8P62 - chains 3 and 5 of the 14 polymer chains in the assembly; structure by electron microscopy, 3.90 A resolution.

== Chain 3 ==
Name: DNA replication licensing factor MCM3
Organism: Saccharomyces cerevisiae
Notes: EC 3.6.4.12
Reference sequence: P24279 (MCM3_YEAST); residue numbers follow UniProt; this construct covers 1-971
Amino-acid sequence (1006 residues; row label = number of the first residue in the row; numbers below 1 keep their minus sign (Met-34 is residue -34)):
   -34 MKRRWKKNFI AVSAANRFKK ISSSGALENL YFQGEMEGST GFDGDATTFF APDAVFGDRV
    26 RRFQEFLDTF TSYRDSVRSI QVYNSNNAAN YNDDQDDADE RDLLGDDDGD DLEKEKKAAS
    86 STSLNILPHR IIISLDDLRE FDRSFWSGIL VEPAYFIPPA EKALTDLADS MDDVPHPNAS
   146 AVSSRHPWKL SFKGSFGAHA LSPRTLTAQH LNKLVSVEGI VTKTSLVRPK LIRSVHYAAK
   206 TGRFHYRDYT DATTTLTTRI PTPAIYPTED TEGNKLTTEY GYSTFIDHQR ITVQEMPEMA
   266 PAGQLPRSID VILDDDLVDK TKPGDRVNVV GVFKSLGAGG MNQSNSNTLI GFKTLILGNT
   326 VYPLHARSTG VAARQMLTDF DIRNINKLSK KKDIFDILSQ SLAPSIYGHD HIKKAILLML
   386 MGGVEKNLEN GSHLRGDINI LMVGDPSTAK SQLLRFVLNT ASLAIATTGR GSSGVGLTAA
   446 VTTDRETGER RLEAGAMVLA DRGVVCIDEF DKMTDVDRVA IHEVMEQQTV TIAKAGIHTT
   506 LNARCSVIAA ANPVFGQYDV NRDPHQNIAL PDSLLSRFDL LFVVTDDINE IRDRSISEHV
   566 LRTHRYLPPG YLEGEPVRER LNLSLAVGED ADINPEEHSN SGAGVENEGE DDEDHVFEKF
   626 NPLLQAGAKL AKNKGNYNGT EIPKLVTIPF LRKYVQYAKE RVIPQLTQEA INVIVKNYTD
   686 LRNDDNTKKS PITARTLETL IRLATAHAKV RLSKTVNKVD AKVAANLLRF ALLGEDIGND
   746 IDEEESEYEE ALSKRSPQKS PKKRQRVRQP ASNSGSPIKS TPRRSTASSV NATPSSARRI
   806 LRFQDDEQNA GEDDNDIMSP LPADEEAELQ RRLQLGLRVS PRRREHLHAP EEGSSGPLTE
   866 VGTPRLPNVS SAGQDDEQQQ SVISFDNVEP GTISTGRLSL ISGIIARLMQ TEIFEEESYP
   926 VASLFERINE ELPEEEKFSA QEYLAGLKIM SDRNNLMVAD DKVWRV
Disordered / not traced: -34 to 17, 57-88, 332-338, 595-629, 741-971
Differences from the reference sequence: initiating methionine (-34); expression tag (-33 to 0)
Bound ions: Mg2+: Ser416 (together with ATP)
Ligand contacts:
  - ATP (adenosine-5'-triphosphate), molecule 1: Ser370, Ile371, Tyr372, Pro411, Ser412, Thr413, Ala414, Lys415, Ser416, Gln417, Asn517, Ile561, Val565
  - ATP, molecule 2: Glu491, Arg542, Ala699, Arg700, Glu703
Swiss-Prot annotation at these positions:
  - motif: Ser541 to Asp544 (Arginine finger)
  - binding site (ATP): Gly409 to Ser416
  - modified residue: Ser761 (Phosphoserine), Ser777 (Phosphoserine), Ser781 (Phosphoserine), Thr868 (Phosphothreonine)

== Chain 5 ==
Name: Minichromosome maintenance protein 5
Organism: Saccharomyces cerevisiae
Notes: EC 3.6.4.12
Reference sequence: P29496 (MCM5_YEAST); residues 1-775 here = UniProt positions 1-775
Amino-acid sequence (775 residues; each row starts with the number of its first residue):
     1 MSFDRPEIYS APVLQGESPN DDDNTEIIKS FKNFILEFRL DSQFIYRDQL RNNILVKNYS
    61 LTVNMEHLIG YNEDIYKKLS DEPSDIIPLF ETAITQVAKR ISILSRAQSA NNNDKDPENT
   121 SMDTDSLLLN SLPTFQLILN SNANQIPLRD LDSEHVSKIV RLSGIIISTS VLSSRATYLS
   181 IMCRNCRHTT SITINNFNSI TGNTVSLPRS CLSTIESESS MANESNIGDE STKKNCGPDP
   241 YIIIHESSKF IDQQFLKLQE IPELVPVGEM PRNLTMTCDR YLTNKVIPGT RVTIVGIYSI
   301 YNSKNGAGSG RSGGGNGGSG VAIRTPYIKI LGIQSDVETS SIWNSVTMFT EEEEEEFLQL
   361 SRNPKLYEIL TNSIAPSIFG NEDIKKAIVC LLMGGSKKIL PDGMRLRGDI NVLLLGDPGT
   421 AKSQLLKFVE KVSPIAVYTS GKGSSAAGLT ASVQRDPMTR EFYLEGGAMV LADGGVVCID
   481 EFDKMRDEDR VAIHEAMEQQ TISIAKAGIT TVLNSRTSVL AAANPIYGRY DDLKSPGDNI
   541 DFQTTILSRF DMIFIVKDDH NEERDISIAN HVINIHTGNA NAMQNQQEEN GSEISIEKMK
   601 RYITYCRLKC APRLSPQAAE KLSSNFVTIR KQLLINELES TERSSIPITI RQLEAIIRIT
   661 ESLAKLELSP IAQERHVDEA IRLFQASTMD AASQDPIGGL NQASGTSLSE IRRFEQELKR
   721 RLPIGWSTSY QTLRREFVDT HRFSQLALDK ALYALEKHET IQLRHQGQNI YRSGV
Disordered / not traced: 1-19, 109-127, 214-233, 307-318, 342-345, 700-705, 774-775
Bound ions: Zn2+: Cys186, Cys211
Ligand contacts:
  - ATP (adenosine-5'-triphosphate), molecule 1: Ser377, Ile378, Phe379, Asn381, Asp417, Pro418, Gly419, Thr420, Ala421, Lys422, Ser423, Gln424, Asn524, Val572
  - ATP, molecule 2: Glu498, Gln499, Arg549, Ile650, Arg651, Glu654
Swiss-Prot annotation at these positions:
  - motif: Ser548 to Asp551 (Arginine finger)
  - binding site (ATP): Gly416 to Ser423

== Chain 3 / chain 5 interface ==
Contacting residue pairs (114; chain 3 residue first):
  Tyr120(3) - Glu246(5)
  Ala173(3) - Phe250(5)
  Ala173(3) - Ile251(5)
  Leu176(3) - Phe250(5)  hydrophobic
  Asn177(3) - His245(5)
  Leu221(3) - Glu246(5)
  Thr222(3) - Glu246(5)
  Thr223(3) - Ile244(5)
  Thr223(3) - Glu246(5)  hydrogen bond (backbone-side chain)
  Pro262(3) - Val512(5)
  Pro262(3) - Asn514(5)
  Ala267(3) - Asp473(5)
  Ala267(3) - Arg516(5)
  Gly268(3) - Val470(5)
  Gly268(3) - Asp473(5)  hydrogen bond (backbone-side chain)
  Gln269(3) - Ile287(5)
  Gln269(3) - Pro288(5)
  Leu270(3) - Leu513(5)  hydrophobic
  Arg272(3) - Thr169(5)
  Arg272(3) - Ser170(5)  hydrogen bond (side chain-backbone)
  Arg272(3) - Val171(5)
  Arg272(3) - Leu172(5)
  Ser300(3) - His245(5)
  Ser300(3) - Phe250(5)
  Leu301(3) - His245(5)
  Gly302(3) - His245(5)  hydrogen bond (backbone-side chain)
  Met306(3) - Ser206(5)  hydrogen bond (backbone-side chain)
  Asn307(3) - Ser206(5)
  Gln308(3) - Ser206(5)
  Ser311(3) - Asn302(5)
  Ser311(3) - Lys304(5)  hydrogen bond (backbone-backbone)
  Ser311(3) - Asn305(5)
  Asn312(3) - Tyr301(5)
  Asn312(3) - Asn302(5)
  Thr313(3) - Thr201(5)
  Thr313(3) - Tyr301(5)
  Leu314(3) - Phe255(5)  hydrophobic
  Leu314(3) - Thr277(5)
  Ile315(3) - Arg175(5)  hydrogen bond (backbone-side chain)
  Gly316(3) - Ser174(5)
  Phe317(3) - Ser174(5)  hydrogen bond (backbone-backbone)
  Phe317(3) - His245(5)
  Phe317(3) - Phe250(5)  hydrophobic
  Thr319(3) - Ser174(5)
  Pro369(3) - Asp402(5)
  Ser370(3) - Leu400(5)
  Ser370(3) - Asp402(5)  hydrogen bond
  Ser370(3) - Met404(5)
  Pro411(3) - Thr545(5)
  Ser412(3) - Thr649(5)
  Ser412(3) - Ile650(5)
  Ser412(3) - Arg651(5)
  Ser416(3) - Glu498(5)  hydrogen bond
  Gln417(3) - Met404(5)
  Gln417(3) - Arg405(5)  hydrogen bond (side chain-backbone)
  Gln417(3) - Gln499(5)  hydrogen bond
  Arg420(3) - Glu495(5)  salt bridge
  Arg420(3) - Gln499(5)
  Arg420(3) - Thr501(5)  hydrogen bond
  Ile430(3) - Thr510(5)
  Thr433(3) - Glu495(5)  hydrogen bond
  Thr433(3) - Ser503(5)
  Arg435(3) - Ala446(5)
  Arg435(3) - Glu488(5)  hydrogen bond (side chain-backbone)
  Arg435(3) - Ala492(5)
  Gly436(3) - Ser503(5)
  Gly436(3) - Ile504(5)
  Gly436(3) - Ala505(5)  hydrogen bond (backbone-backbone)
  Ser437(3) - Ala505(5)
  Ser438(3) - Ala505(5)  hydrogen bond (backbone-backbone)
  Ser438(3) - Lys506(5)
  Gly441(3) - Gly508(5)  hydrogen bond (backbone-backbone)
  Glu458(3) - Ala507(5)
  Ala459(3) - Gly508(5)
  Ala461(3) - Thr510(5)
  Asp473(3) - Glu495(5)
  Glu474(3) - Val491(5)
  Glu474(3) - His494(5)
  Glu474(3) - Glu495(5)  hydrogen bond (side chain-backbone)
  Lys477(3) - Val491(5)
  Lys477(3) - His494(5)
  Asn517(3) - Thr545(5)
  Phe520(3) - Gln543(5)
  Gly521(3) - Gln543(5)  hydrogen bond (backbone-side chain)
  Gly521(3) - Thr544(5)
  Ile553(3) - Arg630(5)
  Ile553(3) - Leu634(5)  hydrophobic
  Asp558(3) - Arg630(5)  salt bridge
  Arg559(3) - Glu620(5)  salt bridge
  Arg559(3) - Ser623(5)  hydrogen bond
  Arg559(3) - Ser624(5)  hydrogen bond
  Arg559(3) - Val627(5)
  Ile561(3) - Ile650(5)  hydrophobic
  Ser562(3) - Ser623(5)
  Ser562(3) - Phe626(5)
  Val565(3) - Leu653(5)  hydrophobic
  Leu566(3) - Ala619(5)  hydrophobic
  Leu566(3) - Leu653(5)  hydrophobic
  Leu566(3) - Ile657(5)  hydrophobic
  Thr568(3) - Leu400(5)
  His569(3) - Leu406(5)
  Arg570(3) - Arg613(5)  hydrogen bond (backbone-side chain)
  Tyr571(3) - Lys398(5)  hydrogen bond (backbone-side chain)
  Tyr571(3) - Pro401(5)
  Tyr571(3) - Arg613(5)
  Glu578(3) - Ala611(5)
  Glu578(3) - Pro670(5)
  Gly579(3) - Lys609(5)
  Gly579(3) - Cys610(5)
  Gly579(3) - Ala611(5)  hydrogen bond (backbone-backbone)
  Glu580(3) - Lys609(5)
  Pro581(3) - Leu608(5)
  Pro581(3) - Lys609(5)
  Pro581(3) - Ala611(5)
Other interface residues (no listed pair), chain 3 (87 interface residues in all): Leu171, Arg224, Ile225, Pro226, Glu263, Ala265, Ala303, Ala368, Asn424, Ala431, Thr432, Ala445, Thr447, Thr448, Arg450, Leu464, Gln522, Tyr523, Asp551, Glu555, Leu572, Arg583
Other interface residues (no listed pair), chain 5 (99 interface residues in all): Leu179, Arg184, Ile200, Ile242, Ile243, Ser247, Ser248, Asp252, Gln253, Gln254, Ser303, Val346, Ile399, Gly403, Thr459, Glu461, Phe462, Leu464, Gly466, Asp489, Thr511, Ser548, Leu614, Ser615, Pro616, Lys631, Arg643

== Summary ==
The interface between chain 3 and chain 5 involves 87 residues on one side and 99 on the other; the contacts
include 25 hydrogen bonds and 3 salt bridges. Among the polar pairs are Arg420(3)-Glu495(5),
Asp558(3)-Arg630(5) and Arg559(3)-Glu620(5).
Chain 3 is DNA replication licensing factor MCM3 and chain 5 is Minichromosome maintenance protein 5, both
from Saccharomyces cerevisiae; the structure, S. cerevisiae ssDNA-sCMGE after DNA replication initiation, was
determined by electron microscopy, deposited together with 8P5E and 8P63.
